PDB entry 6SG9 | electron microscopy, 3.10 A resolution | chains CK and CA of the 53 polymer chains in the assembly

[Chain CK]
Protein: uS11m
From: Trypanosoma brucei brucei
UniProtKB: Q389T7 (Q389T7_TRYB2); residue numbers follow UniProt; this construct covers 1-326
Amino-acid sequence (326 residues; numbered 1 to 326; the number before each row is that of its first residue):
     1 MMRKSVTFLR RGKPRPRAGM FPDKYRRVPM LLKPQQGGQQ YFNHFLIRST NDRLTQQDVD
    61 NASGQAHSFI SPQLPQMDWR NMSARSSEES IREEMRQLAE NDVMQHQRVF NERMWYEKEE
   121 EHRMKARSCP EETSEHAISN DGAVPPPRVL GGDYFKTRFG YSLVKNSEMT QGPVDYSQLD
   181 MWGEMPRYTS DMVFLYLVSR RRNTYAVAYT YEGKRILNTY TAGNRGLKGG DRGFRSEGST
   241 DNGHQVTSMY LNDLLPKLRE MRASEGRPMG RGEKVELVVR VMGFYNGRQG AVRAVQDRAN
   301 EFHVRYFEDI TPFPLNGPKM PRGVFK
Not modelled in the structure: 1-22, 63-326
Differences from the reference sequence: conflict Arg3 (Gln in Q389T7)

[Chain CA]
Molecule: 9S rRNA
From: Trypanosoma brucei brucei
Sequence (802 nucleotides; each row starts with the number of its first residue):
     1 UAAAUUAUGG UCAAUUGUUA GUAUUCAUAU UAAUUUUUUU AAAUGUUUUA UCAUUUUAUA
    61 AAGGUUUAUU UUUGAAAGAU UUUUUGUAUA AAAUUUUAGG AAUAGUUAAU AAUAAUUUAU
   121 AAUUUUGAUU AGAUUGUUUU GUUAAUGCUA UUAGAUGGGU GUGGAAAAAU AAAAAAAAUA
   181 AUUAAUAUAU AUCAAUAAUA AAUUAAAUUA AUCUAUUAGU CAGAAAUGGA UGCCAGCCGU
   241 UGCGGUAAUU UCUAUGCUUU UAAAUAUUAU ACAAUUAUCA UAUUAAAUUG UUAAGUGUUG
   301 AUUUAACCAA UAAAAAUAUA AAUAAUUUUU AUUUGUUUUU AAACACCAUU AGGUAUAUGC
   361 AAAUAUAAAA UUAUAGUAAU UAUAAAUUAU AUUAUAUUAU AUUUAUUCAU AUAAUUAAUA
   421 GGAUAAUAUU UGUAGUUUUU GAUACCAUGA UAAGGAUUAU AAAUUGAAAG UGUUAAUAUC
   481 AUAAUCAAAA UUUAUUAUUU AUAUUAAAUA UGUAUGUGUA GAUAAAAUAA GAAAUUAAAA
   541 AGGUAUUGUU GCCCACCAAU UUUUAAAUUA UAUUAUAUUA UAUUUAUUCA UAUAAUUAAU
   601 AGGAUAAUAU UUGUAGUUUU UGAUACCAUG AUAAGGAUUA UAAAUUGAAA GUGUUAAUAU
   661 CAUAAUCAAA AUUUAUUAUU UAUAUUAAAU AUGUAUGUGU AGAUAAAAUA AGAAAUUAAA
   721 AAGGUAUUGU UGCCCACCAA UUUUUAUAAU AAAAAUAACG UGCAGUAAUU AAUAUAUUUA
   781 UAAAAAUAUA UUUUUUUUUU UA
Not modelled in the structure: 1-383, 530-802

[Interface between chain CK and chain CA]
Contacting residue pairs (8):
  Asp23(CK) with A524(CA), phosphate contact; A525(CA), phosphate contact
  Tyr25(CK) with A525(CA), hydrogen bond to the phosphate
  Pro29(CK) with G466(CA), sugar contact
  Met30(CK) with U464(CA), base contact; A467(CA), phosphate contact
  Leu31(CK) with U464(CA), base contact; G466(CA), phosphate contact

[Overview]
The chain CK/chain CA interface involves 5 residues from each chain; the contacts include 1 hydrogen bond. Its
one hydrogen-bonded contact is Tyr25(CK)-A525(CA).
Here chain CK is uS11m and chain CA is 9S rRNA, both from Trypanosoma brucei brucei. Entry 6SG9 (Head domain
of the mt-SSU assemblosome from Trypanosoma brucei) was determined by electron microscopy, deposited together
with 6SGB and 6SGA.
